PDB entry 5LJ5 | electron microscopy, 10.00 A resolution (very low resolution: no residue pairs are listed; an interface is given only as per-side residue counts) | chains E and A of the 45 polymer chains in the assembly

== Chain E ==
Molecule: Exon 1 (5' exon) of UBC4 pre-mRNA
Source organism: Saccharomyces cerevisiae
Sequence (16 nucleotides; each row starts with the number of its first residue; numbers below 1 keep their minus sign (U-16 is residue -16)):
   -16 UAAGUGAUCU AGAAAG
Ion coordination: Mg2+: G-1 (shared with 2 residues of chain V)

== Chain A ==
Protein: Pre-mRNA-splicing factor 8
Source organism: Saccharomyces cerevisiae
UniProt: P33334 (PRP8_YEAST); residue numbers follow UniProt; this construct covers 1-2413
Amino-acid sequence (2413 residues; row label = number of the first residue in the row):
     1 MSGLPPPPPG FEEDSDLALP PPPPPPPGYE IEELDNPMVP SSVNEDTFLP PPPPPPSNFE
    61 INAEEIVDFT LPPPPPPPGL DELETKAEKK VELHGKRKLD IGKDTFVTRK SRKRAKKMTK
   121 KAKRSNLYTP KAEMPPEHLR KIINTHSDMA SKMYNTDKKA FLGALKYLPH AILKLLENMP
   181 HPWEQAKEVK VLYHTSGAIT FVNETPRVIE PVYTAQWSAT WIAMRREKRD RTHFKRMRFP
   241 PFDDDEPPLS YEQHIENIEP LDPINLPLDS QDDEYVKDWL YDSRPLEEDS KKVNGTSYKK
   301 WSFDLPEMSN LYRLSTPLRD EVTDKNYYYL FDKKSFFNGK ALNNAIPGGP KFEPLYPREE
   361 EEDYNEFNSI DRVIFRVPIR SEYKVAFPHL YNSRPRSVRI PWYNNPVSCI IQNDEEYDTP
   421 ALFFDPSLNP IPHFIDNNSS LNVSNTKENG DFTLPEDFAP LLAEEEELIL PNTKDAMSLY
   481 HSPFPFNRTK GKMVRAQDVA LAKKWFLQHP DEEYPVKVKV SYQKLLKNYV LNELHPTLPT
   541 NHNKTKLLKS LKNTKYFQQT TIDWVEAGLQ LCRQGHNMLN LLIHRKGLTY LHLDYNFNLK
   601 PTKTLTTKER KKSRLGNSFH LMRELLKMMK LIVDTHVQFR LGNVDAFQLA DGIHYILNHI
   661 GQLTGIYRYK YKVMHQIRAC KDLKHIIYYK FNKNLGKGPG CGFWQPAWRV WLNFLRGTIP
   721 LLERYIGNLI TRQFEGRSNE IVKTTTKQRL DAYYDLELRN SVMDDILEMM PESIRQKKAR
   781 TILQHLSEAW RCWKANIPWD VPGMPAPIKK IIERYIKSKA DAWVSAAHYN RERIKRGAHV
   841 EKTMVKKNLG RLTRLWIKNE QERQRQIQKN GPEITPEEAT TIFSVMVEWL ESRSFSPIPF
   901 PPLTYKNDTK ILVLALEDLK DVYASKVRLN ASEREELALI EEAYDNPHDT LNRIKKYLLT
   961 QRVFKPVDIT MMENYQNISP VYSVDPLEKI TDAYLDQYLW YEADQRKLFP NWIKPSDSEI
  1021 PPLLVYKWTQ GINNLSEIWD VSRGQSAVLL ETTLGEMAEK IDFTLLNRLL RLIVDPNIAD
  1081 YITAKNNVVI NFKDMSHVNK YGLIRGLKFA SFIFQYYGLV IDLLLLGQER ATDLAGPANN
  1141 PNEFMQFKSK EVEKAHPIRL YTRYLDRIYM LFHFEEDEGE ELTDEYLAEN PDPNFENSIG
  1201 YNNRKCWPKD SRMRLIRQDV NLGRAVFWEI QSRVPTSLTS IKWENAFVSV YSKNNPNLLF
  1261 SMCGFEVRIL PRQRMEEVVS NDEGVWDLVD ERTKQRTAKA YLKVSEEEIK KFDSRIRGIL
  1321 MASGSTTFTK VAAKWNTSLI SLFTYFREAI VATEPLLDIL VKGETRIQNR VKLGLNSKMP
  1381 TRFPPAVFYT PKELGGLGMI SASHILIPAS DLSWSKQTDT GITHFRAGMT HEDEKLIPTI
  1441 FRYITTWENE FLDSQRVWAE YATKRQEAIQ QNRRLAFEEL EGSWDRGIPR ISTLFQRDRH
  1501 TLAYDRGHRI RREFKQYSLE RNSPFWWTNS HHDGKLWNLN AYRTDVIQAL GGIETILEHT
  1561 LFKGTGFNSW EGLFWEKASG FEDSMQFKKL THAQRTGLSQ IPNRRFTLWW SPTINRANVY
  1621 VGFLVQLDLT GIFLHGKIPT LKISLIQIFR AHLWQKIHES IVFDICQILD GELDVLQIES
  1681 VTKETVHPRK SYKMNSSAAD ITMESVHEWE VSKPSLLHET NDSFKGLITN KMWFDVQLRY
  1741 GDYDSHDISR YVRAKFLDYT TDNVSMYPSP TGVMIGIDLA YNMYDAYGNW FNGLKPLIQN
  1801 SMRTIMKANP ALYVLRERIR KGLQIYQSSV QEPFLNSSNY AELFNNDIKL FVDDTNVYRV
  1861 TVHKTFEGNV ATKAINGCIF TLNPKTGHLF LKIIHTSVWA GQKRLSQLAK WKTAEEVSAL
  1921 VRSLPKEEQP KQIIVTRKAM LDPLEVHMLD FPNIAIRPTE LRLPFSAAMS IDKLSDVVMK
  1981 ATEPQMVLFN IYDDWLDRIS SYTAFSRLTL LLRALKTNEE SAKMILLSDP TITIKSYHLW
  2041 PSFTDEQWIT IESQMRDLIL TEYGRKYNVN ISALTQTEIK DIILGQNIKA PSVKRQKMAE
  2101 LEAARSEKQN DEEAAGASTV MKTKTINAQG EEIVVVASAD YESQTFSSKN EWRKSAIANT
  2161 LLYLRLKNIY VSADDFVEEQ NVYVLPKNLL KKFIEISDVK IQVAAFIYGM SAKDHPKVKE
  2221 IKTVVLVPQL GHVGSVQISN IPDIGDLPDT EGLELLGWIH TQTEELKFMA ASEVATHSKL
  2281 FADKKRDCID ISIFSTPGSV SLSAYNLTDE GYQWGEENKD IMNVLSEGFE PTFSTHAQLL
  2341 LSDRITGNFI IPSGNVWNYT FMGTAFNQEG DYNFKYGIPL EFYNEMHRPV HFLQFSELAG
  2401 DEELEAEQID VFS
Disordered / not traced: 1-127, 429-455, 1828-1836, 2086-2149, 2396-2413
Curated features (UniProtKB/Swiss-Prot):
  - region: Met1585 to Leu1598 (Important for branch point selection)
  - mutagenesis: His1658 (H1658S: No effect on viability), Glu1684 (E1684Q: No effect on viability), His1687 (H1687S: No effect on viability), Asp1700 (D1700N: No effect on viability), Asp1735 (D1735N: No effect on viability), Asp1853 (D1853A: Alters protein folding. Severely impaired growth. Strongly reduced growth at 35 degrees Celsius; when associated with A-1854; D1853N: Reduced growth at 30 degrees Celsius ...), Asp1854 (D1854A: Reduced growth at 30 degrees Celsius. Strongly reduced growth at 16 degrees Celsius. Strongly reduced growth at 35 degrees Celsius; when associated with A-1853 ...), Thr1855 (T1855A: Reduced growth at 30 degrees Celsius. Strongly reduced growth at 16 degrees Celsius), Thr1936 (T1936A: Reduced growth at 30 degrees Celsius. Strongly reduced growth at 16 degrees Celsius), Arg1937 (R1937K: Severely impaired growth. Reduced growth at 30 degrees Celsius. Strongly reduced growth at 16 degrees Celsius)

== How chain E and chain A interact ==
At this resolution (10 A) residue pairs are not listed: 11 residues of chain E and 27 of chain A lie at the interface.

== Overview ==
Chain E and chain A form an interface of 11 and 27 residues respectively. Curated annotation (UniProt) lists
10 mutagenesis sites on chain A.
Chain E is Exon 1 (5' exon) of UBC4 pre-mRNA and chain A is Pre-mRNA-splicing factor 8, both from
Saccharomyces cerevisiae; the structure, Overall structure of the yeast spliceosome immediately after
branching, was determined by electron microscopy, deposited together with 5LJ3.
